PDB entry 8VR4 | electron microscopy, 2.80 A resolution | chains D and A of the 34 polymer chains in the assembly

[Chain D]
Protein: 50S ribosomal protein L3
From: Mycolicibacterium smegmatis MC2 155
UniProt: A0QSD1 (RL3_MYCS2); numbering as in UniProt (aligned over 1-217)
Chain sequence (217 residues; numbered 1 to 217; the number before each row is that of its first residue):
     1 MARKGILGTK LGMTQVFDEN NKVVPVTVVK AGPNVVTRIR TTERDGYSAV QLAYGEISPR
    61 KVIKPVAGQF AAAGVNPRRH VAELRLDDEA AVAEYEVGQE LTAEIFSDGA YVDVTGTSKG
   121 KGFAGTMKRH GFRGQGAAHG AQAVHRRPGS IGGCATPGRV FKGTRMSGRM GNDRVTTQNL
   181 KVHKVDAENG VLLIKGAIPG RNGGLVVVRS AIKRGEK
Disordered / not traced: 1, 216-217

[Chain A]
Molecule: 23S ribosomal RNA
From: Mycolicibacterium smegmatis MC2 155
Sequence (3120 nucleotides; numbered 1 to 3120; the number before each row is that of its first residue):
     1 UAAGUGUUUA AGGGCGCAUG GUGGAUGCCU UGGCACUGGG AGCCGAUGAA GGACGUAGGA
    61 GGCUGCGAUA AGCCUCGGGG AGCUGUCAAC CGAGCGUUGA UCCGAGGAUG UCCGAAUGGG
   121 GAAACCCGGC ACGAGUGAUG UCGUGUCACC AGGCGCUGAA UAUAUAGGCG UCUGGGGGGA
   181 ACGCGGGGAA GUGAAACAUC UCAGUACCCG UAGGAAGAGA AAACAAAAUG UGAUUCCGUG
   241 AGUAGUGGCG AGCGAAAGCG GAGGAUGGCU AAACCGUAUG CAUGUGAUAC CGGGUAGGGG
   301 UUGUGUGUGC GGGGUUGUGG GACCUAUCUU UCCGGCUCUA CCUGGCUGGA GGGCAGUGAG
   361 AAAAUGUUGU GGUUAGCGGA AAUGGCUUGG GAUGGCCUGC CGUAGACGGU GAGAGCCCGG
   421 UACGUGAAAA CCCGACGUCU GUCUUGAUGG UGUUCCCGAG UAGCAGCGGG CCCGUGGAAU
   481 CUGCUGUGAA UCUGCCGGGA CCACCCGGUA AGCCUGAAUA CUUCCCAGUG ACCGAUAGCG
   541 GAUUAGUACC GUGAGGGAAU GGUGAAAAGU ACCCCGGGAG GGGAGUGAAA GAGUACCUGA
   601 AACCGUGCGC UUACAAUCCG UCAGAGCCCU CGACGUGUCG UGGGGUGAUG GCGUGCCUUU
   661 UGAAGAAUGA GCCUGCGAGU CAGGGACAUG UCGCGAGGUU AACCCGGGUG GGGUAGCCGC
   721 AGCGAAAGCG AGUCUGAAUA GGGCGUAUCC ACACAAGAGU GUGUGGUGUA GUGGUGUGUU
   781 CUGGACCCGA AGCGGAGUGA UCUACCCAUG GCCAGGGUGA AGCGCGGGUA AGACCGCGUG
   841 GAGGCCCGAA CCCACUUAGG UUGAAGACUG AGGGGAUGAG CUGUGGGUAG GGGUGAAAGG
   901 CCAAUCAAAC UCCGUGAUAG CUGGUUCUCC CCGAAAUGCA UUUAGGUGCA GCGUCGCAUG
   961 UUUCUUGCCG GAGGUAGAGC UACUGGAUGG CCGAUGGGCC CCACAGGGUU ACUGACGUCA
  1021 GCCAAACUCC GAAUGCCGGU AAGUCCAAGA GUGCGGCAGU GAGACGGCGG GGGAUAAGCU
  1081 CCGUGCGUCG AGAGGGAAAC AGCCCAGAUC GCCGGCUAAG GCCCCUAAGC GUGUGCUAAG
  1141 UGGAAAAGGA UGUGCAGUCG CGAAGACAAC CAGGAGGUUG GCUUAGAAGC AGCCACCCUU
  1201 GAAAGAGUGC GUAAUAGCUC ACUGGUCAAG UGAUUGUGCG CCGAUAAUGU AGCGGGGCUC
  1261 AAGCACACCG CCGAAGCCGC GGCAGCCAAC GUGUUGGCUG GGUAGGGGAG CGUCCUGCAU
  1321 CCGGUGAAGC CGCCGAGUGA UCGAGUGGUG GAGGGUGUGG GAGUGAGAAU GCAGGCAUGA
  1381 GUAGCGAUUA GGCAAGUGAG AACCUUGCCC GCCGAAAGAC CAAGGGUUCC UGGGCCAGGC
  1441 CAGUCCGCCC AGGGUGAGUC GGGACCUAAG GCGAGGCCGA CAGGCGUAGU CGAUGGACAA
  1501 CGGGUUGAUA UUCCCGUACC CGUGUAUGUG CGUCCAUGAU GAAUCAGCGG UACUAACCAU
  1561 CCAAAACCAC CGUGACCGCA CCUUUCGGGG UGUGGCGUUG GUGGGGCUGC AUGGGACCUU
  1621 CGUUGGUAGU AGUCAAGCGA UGGGGUGACG CAGGAAGGUA GCCGUACCGG UCAGUGGUAA
  1681 UACCGGGGUA AGCCUGUAGG GAGUCAGAUA GGUAAAUCCG UCUGGCAUAU AUCCUGAGAG
  1741 GUGAUGCAUA GCCGAGUGAG GCGAAUUCGG UGAUCCUAUG CUGCCGAGAA AAGCCUCUAG
  1801 CGAGGACAUA CACGGCCCGU ACCCCAAACC AACACAGGUG GUCAGGUAGA GAAUACUAAG
  1861 GCGUACGAGU GAACUAUGGU UAAGGAACUC GGCAAAAUGC CCCCGUAACU UCGGGAGAAG
  1921 GGGGACCCAC AUGGCGUGUA AGCCUUUACG GCCCAAGCGU GAGUGGGUGG CACAAACCAG
  1981 UGAGAAGCGA CUGUUUACUA AAAACACAGG UCCGUGCGAA GUCGCAAGAC GAUGUAUACG
  2041 GACUGACGCC UGCCCGGUGC UGGAAGGUUA AGAGGACCCG UUAACUCCCU UUGGGGGUGA
  2101 AGCGGAGAAU UUAAGCCCCA GUAAACGGCG GUGGUAACUA UAACCAUCCU AAGGUAGCGA
  2161 AAUUCCUUGU CGGGUAAGUU CCGACCUGCA CGAAUGGCGU AACGACUUCU CAACUGUCUC
  2221 AACCAUAGAC UCGGCGAAAU UGCACUACGA GUAAAGAUGC UCGUUACGCG CGGCAGGACG
  2281 AAAAGACCCC GGGACCUUCA CUACAACUUG GUAUUGGUGC UCGAUACGGU UUGUGUAGGA
  2341 UAGGUGGGAG ACUGUGAAGC UCACACGCCA GUGUGGGUGG AGUCGUUGUU GAAAUACCAC
  2401 UCUGAUCGUA UUGGGCCUCU AACCUCGGAC CGUAUAUCCG GUUCAGGGAC AGUGCCUGGU
  2461 GGGUAGUUUA ACUGGGGCGG UUGCCUCCUA AAAUGUAACG GAGGCGCCCA AAGGUUCCCU
  2521 CAACCUGGAC GGCAAUCAGG UGUUGAGUGU AAGUGCACAA GGGAGCUUGA CUGCGAGACG
  2581 GACAUGUCGA GCAGGGACGA AAGUCGGGAC UAGUGAUCCG GCACCUCUGA GUGGAAGGGG
  2641 UGUCGCUCAA CGGAUAAAAG GUACCCCGGG GAUAACAGGC UGAUCUUCCC CAAGAGUCCA
  2701 UAUCGACGGG AUGGUUUGGC ACCUCGAUGU CGGCUCGUCG CAUCCUGGGG CUGGAGCAGG
  2761 UCCCAAGGGU UGGGCUGUUC GCCCAUUAAA GCGGCACGCG AGCUGGGUUU AGAACGUCGU
  2821 GAGACAGUUC GGUCUCUAUC CGCCGCGCGC GUCAGAAGCU UGAGGAAACC UGUCCCUAGU
  2881 ACGAGAGGAC CGGGACGGAC GAACCUCUGG UAUACCAGUU GUCCCACCAG GGGCACGGCU
  2941 GGAUAGCCAC GUUCGGACAG GAUAACCGCU GAAAGCAUCU AAGCGGGAAA CCUCUUCCAA
  3001 GACCAGGCUU CUCACCCUCU AGGAGGGAUA AGGCCCCCCG CAGACCACGG GAUUGAUAGA
  3061 CCAGACCUGG AAGCCUAGUA AUAGGUGCAG GGAACUGGCA CUAACCGGCC GAAAACUUAC
Disordered / not traced: 1, 1803
Ligand contacts: erythromycin a (ERY): U861, A2281, A2282, A2283, A2286, A2727, G2729, U2730, U2833, C2834, U2835
What the authors report for this chain:
  - conformationally variable residues (side-chain flip): A2282, A2286, U2730
  - binding site for erythromycin a: U2730

[Interface between chain D and chain A]
Contacting residue pairs (235):
  Lys10(D) with C2904(A), phosphate contact; C2905(A), phosphate contact
  Met13(D) with C2904(A), sugar contact; C2905(A), sugar contact; U2906(A), base contact
  Thr14(D) with U2906(A), hydrogen bond to the sugar
  Gln15(D) with U2906(A), hydrogen bond to the sugar; C2907(A), sugar contact
  Pro25(D) with U2906(A), base contact; U2952(A), sugar contact
  Arg38(D) with C3008(A), hydrogen bond to the sugar; U3009(A), sugar contact
  Arg40(D) with G2858(A), base contact; C2859(A), hydrogen bond to the base; G3007(A), base contact; C3008(A), hydrogen bond to the base
  Arg44(D) with C3008(A), sugar contact; U3009(A), salt bridge to the phosphate
  Asp45(D) with G3007(A), sugar contact; C3008(A), hydrogen bond to the sugar
  Tyr47(D) with U2860(A), hydrogen bond to the sugar; U2861(A), sugar contact
  Gln51(D) with C2859(A), sugar contact
  Arg60(D) with A3052(A), salt bridge to the phosphate; U3054(A), hydrogen bond to the sugar; G3055(A), sugar contact
  Lys61(D) with G3051(A), salt bridge to the phosphate; A3052(A), phosphate contact
  Ile63(D) with G3032(A), phosphate contact; G3033(A), phosphate contact
  Lys64(D) with C3011(A), sugar contact; U3012(A), salt bridge to the phosphate; A3031(A), phosphate contact; G3032(A), hydrogen bond to the phosphate
  Pro65(D) with A2857(A), sugar contact; U3010(A), hydrogen bond to the sugar; C3011(A), sugar contact; A3031(A), sugar contact; G3032(A), sugar contact
  Val66(D) with A2857(A), sugar contact; G2858(A), sugar contact
  Gly68(D) with U3010(A), phosphate contact; C3011(A), phosphate contact
  Gln69(D) with G2858(A), hydrogen bond to the base; U3009(A), hydrogen bond to the base; U3010(A), hydrogen bond to the sugar
  Arg79(D) with G3050(A), salt bridge to the phosphate; G3051(A), salt bridge to the phosphate
  Val81(D) with C2859(A), sugar contact
  Ala82(D) with C2859(A), phosphate contact; U2860(A), phosphate contact
  Glu83(D) with C2859(A), hydrogen bond to the sugar; U2860(A), hydrogen bond to the phosphate
  Arg85(D) with U2861(A), hydrogen bond to the phosphate; G2862(A), salt bridge to the phosphate
  Ser118(D) with A2903(A), hydrogen bond to the phosphate; C2904(A), hydrogen bond to the phosphate
  Lys119(D) with C2904(A), hydrogen bond to the phosphate; C2905(A), salt bridge to the phosphate; C2947(A), salt bridge to the phosphate; C3041(A), hydrogen bond to the base; A3042(A), phosphate contact
  Gly120(D) with A3042(A), hydrogen bond to the phosphate; G3043(A), phosphate contact
  Lys121(D) with C2948(A), salt bridge to the phosphate; G3043(A), hydrogen bond to the phosphate
  Gly122(D) with G3043(A), hydrogen bond to the phosphate; A3044(A), phosphate contact
  Phe123(D) with A1872(A), hydrogen bond to the sugar; A1873(A), sugar contact; G2272(A), base contact; G2273(A), sugar contact; A3044(A), hydrogen bond to the phosphate
  Ala124(D) with A1873(A), sugar contact
  Gly125(D) with A1873(A), hydrogen bond to the phosphate
  Met127(D) with A2221(A), phosphate contact; A2222(A), phosphate contact
  Lys128(D) with C2947(A), hydrogen bond to the phosphate; C2948(A), salt bridge to the phosphate
  Arg129(D) with C2844(A), hydrogen bond to the sugar; G2845(A), salt bridge to the phosphate; A2902(A), phosphate contact
  Phe132(D) with C2736(A), sugar contact; G2737(A), phosphate contact
  Arg133(D) with U2735(A), salt bridge to the phosphate; C2736(A), salt bridge to the phosphate
  Gly134(D) with A2221(A), phosphate contact
  Gln135(D) with C2734(A), base contact; U2735(A), sugar contact; G2802(A), hydrogen bond to the base; C2803(A), sugar contact
  Gly136(D) with C2218(A), phosphate contact
  Ala137(D) with U2217(A), sugar contact; C2218(A), hydrogen bond to the phosphate
  Ala138(D) with C1893(A), base contact; U2217(A), sugar contact
  His139(D) with C1888(A), hydrogen bond to the base; U1889(A), sugar contact; G1891(A), hydrogen bond to the base; C1893(A), stacking on the base; U2217(A), hydrogen bond to the sugar; U2804(A), phosphate contact
  Gly140(D) with A858(A), phosphate contact; U2804(A), sugar contact
  Ala141(D) with C2803(A), sugar contact
  Gln142(D) with G859(A), phosphate contact; U861(A), base contact; C2803(A), hydrogen bond to the sugar; U2804(A), hydrogen bond to the phosphate; U2835(A), hydrogen bond to the phosphate
  Ala143(D) with G859(A), phosphate contact; U1875(A), phosphate contact; A1876(A), phosphate contact
  Val144(D) with U1875(A), phosphate contact; G2802(A), sugar contact; C2803(A), sugar contact
  His145(D) with U1875(A), hydrogen bond to the phosphate; A1876(A), salt bridge to the phosphate
  Arg146(D) with C1874(A), salt bridge to the phosphate; U1875(A), hydrogen bond to the phosphate; A2222(A), salt bridge to the phosphate
  Arg147(D) with C1874(A), phosphate contact; U1875(A), phosphate contact; C2274(A), phosphate contact; A2275(A), salt bridge to the phosphate; G2802(A), salt bridge to the phosphate
  Pro148(D) with C2274(A), phosphate contact; A2275(A), phosphate contact; U2735(A), hydrogen bond to the sugar; C2736(A), sugar contact
  Gly149(D) with A2275(A), sugar contact; G2276(A), phosphate contact; U2735(A), base contact; G2802(A), sugar contact
  Ser150(D) with G2276(A), phosphate contact; U2735(A), hydrogen bond to the base; C2736(A), hydrogen bond to the sugar; G2798(A), hydrogen bond to the base; C2799(A), hydrogen bond to the sugar; G2802(A), base contact
  Ile151(D) with C2274(A), sugar contact; A2275(A), sugar contact; G2276(A), hydrogen bond to the phosphate
  Gly152(D) with G2276(A), sugar contact; G2798(A), hydrogen bond to the base; C2799(A), sugar contact
  Gly153(D) with G2276(A), hydrogen bond to the sugar; A2796(A), phosphate contact; G2798(A), sugar contact
  Cys154(D) with G2276(A), phosphate contact; G2277(A), sugar contact; A2796(A), hydrogen bond to the phosphate; G2798(A), hydrogen bond to the sugar; C2799(A), phosphate contact
  Ala155(D) with G2256(A), base contact; A2796(A), hydrogen bond to the phosphate
  Thr156(D) with U1248(A), base contact; G2256(A), hydrogen bond to the base; C2795(A), hydrogen bond to the phosphate; A2796(A), hydrogen bond to the phosphate
  Pro157(D) with U1248(A), base contact; G2249(A), phosphate contact; C2795(A), sugar contact; A2796(A), phosphate contact
  Gly158(D) with G2276(A), hydrogen bond to the base; G2277(A), sugar contact
  Arg159(D) with U1248(A), hydrogen bond to the base; C2248(A), hydrogen bond to the phosphate; G2249(A), salt bridge to the phosphate; G2276(A), hydrogen bond to the sugar; G2842(A), sugar contact
  Val160(D) with G2276(A), base contact; G2842(A), hydrogen bond to the sugar; C2843(A), sugar contact
  Phe161(D) with U1248(A), sugar contact; U2738(A), sugar contact; C2843(A), sugar contact
  Lys162(D) with C2843(A), salt bridge to the phosphate; C2844(A), phosphate contact
  Gly163(D) with C2843(A), phosphate contact; C2844(A), hydrogen bond to the phosphate
  Thr164(D) with C2843(A), sugar contact; C2844(A), sugar contact
  Arg165(D) with G2737(A), salt bridge to the phosphate
  Met166(D) with G2273(A), base contact; C2274(A), base contact; C2843(A), hydrogen bond to the sugar; C2844(A), hydrogen bond to the sugar
  Ser167(D) with A1873(A), sugar contact; G2273(A), hydrogen bond to the sugar; C2844(A), hydrogen bond to the sugar
  Gly168(D) with C2844(A), sugar contact; G2845(A), sugar contact
  Arg169(D) with G2845(A), hydrogen bond to the sugar; C2846(A), sugar contact; G3043(A), sugar contact; C3045(A), base contact; C3046(A), base contact; A3047(A), hydrogen bond to the base
  Met170(D) with G3043(A), phosphate contact
  Asn172(D) with A3042(A), hydrogen bond to the phosphate; G3043(A), phosphate contact
  Arg174(D) with C2997(A), salt bridge to the phosphate; C2998(A), phosphate contact
  Val175(D) with A2902(A), sugar contact; A2903(A), sugar contact
  Thr176(D) with U2996(A), phosphate contact; C2997(A), hydrogen bond to the phosphate
  Thr177(D) with C2954(A), sugar contact
  Gln178(D) with C2954(A), hydrogen bond to the sugar; U2995(A), hydrogen bond to the sugar; U2996(A), sugar contact
  Asn179(D) with C2954(A), phosphate contact; G2955(A), hydrogen bond to the phosphate
  Leu180(D) with U2953(A), sugar contact; C2954(A), sugar contact
  Lys195(D) with U2953(A), phosphate contact; C2954(A), salt bridge to the phosphate
  Gly196(D) with U2953(A), sugar contact
  Ala197(D) with C2904(A), sugar contact
  Ile198(D) with A2903(A), sugar contact; C2904(A), sugar contact
  Pro199(D) with A2903(A), sugar contact; C2904(A), sugar contact
  Gly200(D) with A2903(A), phosphate contact; C2904(A), hydrogen bond to the phosphate
  Arg201(D) with C3041(A), sugar contact; A3042(A), salt bridge to the phosphate
  Asn202(D) with C2905(A), phosphate contact
  Ile212(D) with U2995(A), phosphate contact; U2996(A), phosphate contact
  Lys213(D) with G2955(A), hydrogen bond to the phosphate; G2956(A), salt bridge to the phosphate; A2957(A), base contact; U2995(A), hydrogen bond to the sugar
Also at the interface, not in a pair above, chain D (94 interface residues in all): Ala72, Thr115
Also at the interface, not in a pair above, chain A (94 interface residues in all): G860, C2223, G2805, A2856, G3049

[Summary]
Chain D and chain A each contribute 94 residues to their interface; the contacts include 72 hydrogen bonds, 26
salt bridges and 1 aromatic stacking contact. Polar contacts include Arg40(D)-C2859(A), Arg40(D)-C3008(A) and
Gln69(D)-G2858(A). Chain A binds erythromycin a. From the paper: a binding site for erythromycin a at
U2730(A); conformational variability at A2282(A), A2286(A) and U2730(A).
Here chain D is 50S ribosomal protein L3 and chain A is 23S ribosomal RNA, both from Mycolicibacterium
smegmatis MC2 155. Entry 8VR4 (Structure of Mycobacterium smegmatis 50S ribosomal subunit bound to HflX and
erythromycin:50S-HflX-A-Ery) was determined by electron microscopy, deposited together with 8VIO, 8VK0, 8VK7,
8VKI, 8VKW, 8VPK, 8VR8 and 8VRL.
